1Q85 - chain A; structure by X-ray diffraction, 2.00 A resolution.

== Chain A ==
Name: 5-methyltetrahydrofolate S-homocysteine methyltransferase
From: Thermotoga maritima
Notes: EC 2.1.1.13; fragment: MetH_Tm (residues 1-566)
UniProtKB: Q9WYA5 (Q9WYA5_THEMA); numbering as in UniProt (aligned over 1-566)
Amino-acid sequence (566 residues; numbered 1 to 566; the number before each row is that of its first residue):
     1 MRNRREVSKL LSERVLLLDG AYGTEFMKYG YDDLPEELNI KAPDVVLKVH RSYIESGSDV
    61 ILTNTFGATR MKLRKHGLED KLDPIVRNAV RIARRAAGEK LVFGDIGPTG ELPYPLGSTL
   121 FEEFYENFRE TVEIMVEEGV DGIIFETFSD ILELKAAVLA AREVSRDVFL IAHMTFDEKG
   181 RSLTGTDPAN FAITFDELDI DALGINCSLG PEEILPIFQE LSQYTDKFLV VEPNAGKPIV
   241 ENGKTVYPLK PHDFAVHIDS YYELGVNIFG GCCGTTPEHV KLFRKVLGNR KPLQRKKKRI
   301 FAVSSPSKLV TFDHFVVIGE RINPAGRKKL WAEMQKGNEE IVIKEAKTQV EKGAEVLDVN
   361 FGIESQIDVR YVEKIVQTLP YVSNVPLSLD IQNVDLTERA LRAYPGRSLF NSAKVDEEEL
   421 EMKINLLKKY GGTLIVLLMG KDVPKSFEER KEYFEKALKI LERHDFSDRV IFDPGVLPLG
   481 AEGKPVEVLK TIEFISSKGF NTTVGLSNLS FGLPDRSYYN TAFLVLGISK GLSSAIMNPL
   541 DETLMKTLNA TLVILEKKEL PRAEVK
Not modelled in the structure: 560-566
Modified residues: Mse1, Mse27, Mse71, Mse135, Mse174, Mse334, Mse422, Mse439, Mse537, Mse545 (selenomethionine; parent Met)
Construct notes: modified residue (1, 27, 71, 135, 174, 334, 422, 439, 537, 545)
Metal / ion sites: Cd2+ site 1: C207, C272, C273; Cd2+ site 2: D253, E421
From the paper describing this entry:
  - catalytic residues: N508 (proposed by the authors, not directly observed)
  - mutagenesis - Y247F (8-fold): decreased catalytic activity (reaction of Hcy with methylcobalamin)

== In short ==
The Cd2+ site 1 is built by C207, C272 and C273. D253 and E421 form the Cd2+ site 2. The paper reports the
catalytic residue N508; Y247F reduces catalytic activity (reaction of Hcy with methylcobalamin).
Chain A is 5-methyltetrahydrofolate S-homocysteine methyltransferase (Thermotoga maritima); the structure,
Cobalamin-dependent methionine synthase (1-566) from Thermotoga maritima (Cd2+ complex, Se-Met), was
determined by X-ray diffraction, deposited together with 1Q7M, 1Q7Q, 1Q7Z, 1Q8A and 1Q8J.
